5CZ8 - chains H and I of the 28 polymer chains in the assembly; structure by X-ray diffraction, 2.80 A resolution.

[Chain H]
Name: Proteasome subunit beta type-2
From: Saccharomyces cerevisiae (strain ATCC 204508 / S288c)
Notes: EC 3.4.25.1
Reference sequence: P25043 (PSB2_YEAST); residues 1-232 here correspond to UniProt positions 30-261 (UniProt number = residue number + 29)
Sequence (232 residues; row label = number of the first residue in the row):
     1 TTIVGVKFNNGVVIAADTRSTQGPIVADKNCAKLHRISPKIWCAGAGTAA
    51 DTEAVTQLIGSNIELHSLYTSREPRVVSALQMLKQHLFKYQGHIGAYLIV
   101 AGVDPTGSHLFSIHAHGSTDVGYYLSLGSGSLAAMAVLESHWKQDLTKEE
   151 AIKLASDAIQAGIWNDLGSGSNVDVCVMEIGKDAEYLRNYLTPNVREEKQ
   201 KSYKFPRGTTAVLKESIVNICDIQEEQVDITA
Unresolved in the structure: 223-232
Curated features (UniProtKB/Swiss-Prot):
  - active site: T1 (Nucleophile)
Covalent attachments: CARFILZOMIB, bound form (3BV) linked to T1
Residues lining bound ligands:
  - CARFILZOMIB, bound form (3BV; N-{(2S)-2-[(morpholin-4-ylacetyl)amino]-4-phenylbutanoyl}-L-leucyl-N-[(2R,3S,4S)-1,3-dihydroxy-2,6-dimethylheptan-4-yl]-L-phenylalaninamide), molecule 1: R19, S20, T21, Q22, A27, C31, K33, G45, A46, G47, T48, A49, T52, S129, G168
  - CARFILZOMIB, bound form (3BV), molecule 2: H114, H116, S118, D120
From the paper describing this entry:
  - catalytic residues: K33 (proposed by the authors, not directly observed)

[Chain I]
Name: Proteasome subunit beta type-3
From: Saccharomyces cerevisiae (strain ATCC 204508 / S288c)
Notes: EC 3.4.25.1
Reference sequence: P25451 (PSB3_YEAST); residues 0-204 here correspond to UniProt positions 1-205 (UniProt number = residue number + 1)
Sequence (205 residues; each row starts with the number of its first residue; numbering starts at 0):
     0 MSDPSSINGGIVVAMTGKDCVAIACDLRLGSQSLGVSNKFEKIFHYGHVF
    50 LGITGLATDVTTLNEMFRYKTNLYKLKEERAIEPETFTQLVSSSLYERRF
   100 GPYFVGPVVAGINSKSGKPFIAGFDLIGCIDEAKDFIVSGTASDQLFGMC
   150 ESLYEPNLEPEDLFETISQALLNAADRDALSGWGAVVYIIKKDEVVKRYL
   200 KMRQD
Unresolved in the structure: 0
Curated features (UniProtKB/Swiss-Prot):
  - modified residue: S30 (Phosphoserine)
  - cross-link: K69 (Glycyl lysine isopeptide (Lys-Gly) (interchain with G-Cter in ubiquitin))
Ion coordination: Mg2+: D204 (shared with 3 residues of chain Y)
Residues lining bound ligands: CARFILZOMIB, bound form (3BV; N-{(2S)-2-[(morpholin-4-ylacetyl)amino]-4-phenylbutanoyl}-L-leucyl-N-[(2R,3S,4S)-1,3-dihydroxy-2,6-dimethylheptan-4-yl]-L-phenylalaninamide): S4, R98, V104, D124, L125, I126, C128

[How chain H and chain I interact]
Contacting residue pairs (57; chain H residue first):
  I25(H) - D143(I)
  I25(H) - F146(I)  hydrophobic
  A27(H) - D130(I)
  D28(H) - D130(I)
  D28(H) - E131(I)
  K29(H) - E150(I)  salt bridge
  T48(H) - I126(I)
  A49(H) - C128(I)  hydrophobic
  A50(H) - Y95(I)
  A50(H) - I126(I)  hydrophobic
  A50(H) - C128(I)
  D51(H) - Y95(I)  hydrogen bond
  D51(H) - R98(I)  salt bridge
  A54(H) - Y95(I)
  Y90(H) - F99(I)  hydrophobic
  H93(H) - R98(I)  hydrogen bond (backbone-side chain)
  H93(H) - F99(I)
  I94(H) - F99(I)  hydrophobic
  R196(H) - E150(I)  salt bridge
  K199(H) - E150(I)
  K199(H) - S151(I)
  K199(H) - Y153(I)  hydrogen bond (side chain-backbone)
  S202(H) - E154(I)  hydrogen bond
  Y203(H) - S151(I)
  Y203(H) - L152(I)  hydrophobic
  K204(H) - E154(I)
  K204(H) - D161(I)
  F205(H) - L152(I)  hydrophobic
  F205(H) - Q168(I)
  R207(H) - E160(I)
  R207(H) - D161(I)  salt bridge
  G208(H) - E164(I)  hydrogen bond (backbone-side chain)
  T209(H) - E164(I)
  T210(H) - E164(I)  hydrogen bond
  T210(H) - S167(I)
  T210(H) - Q168(I)  hydrogen bond
  T210(H) - L199(I)
  A211(H) - L199(I)
  A211(H) - K200(I)  hydrogen bond (backbone-backbone)
  V212(H) - F163(I)  hydrophobic
  V212(H) - Y198(I)
  L213(H) - Y198(I)  hydrogen bond (backbone-backbone)
  L213(H) - L199(I)
  L213(H) - K200(I)
  K214(H) - R197(I)
  K214(H) - Y198(I)  hydrogen bond (backbone-backbone)
  E215(H) - K196(I)
  E215(H) - R197(I)  salt bridge
  S216(H) - V195(I)
  S216(H) - K196(I)  hydrogen bond (backbone-backbone)
  I217(H) - V194(I)
  V218(H) - V194(I)  hydrogen bond (backbone-backbone)
  V218(H) - K196(I)
  N219(H) - H44(I)
  I220(H) - G46(I)
  I220(H) - V194(I)  hydrophobic
  D222(H) - K74(I)  salt bridge
Interface residues without a listed pair, chain H (36 interface residues in all): V26, Q57, P206
Interface residues without a listed pair, chain I (39 interface residues in all): H47, F49, Q88, D124, E158, T165, L171, Y187, E193

[Overview]
Chain H and chain I form an interface of 36 and 39 residues respectively, with 12 hydrogen bonds and 6 salt
bridges. Polar contacts include K29(H)-E150(I), D51(H)-R98(I) and R196(H)-E150(I). Chain H binds CARFILZOMIB,
bound form. Ligands of chain I: CARFILZOMIB, bound form. CARFILZOMIB, bound form is covalently linked to
T1(H). The paper reports the catalytic residue K33(H).
Chain H is Proteasome subunit beta type-2 and chain I is Proteasome subunit beta type-3, both from
Saccharomyces cerevisiae (strain ATCC 204508 / S288c); the structure, Yeast 20S proteasome beta5-L(-49)S-K33A
mutant in complex with Carfilzomib, was determined by X-ray diffraction, deposited together with 5CZ4, 5CZ5,
5CZ6, 5CZ7, 5CZ9, 5CZA and 16 further entries.
